PDB entry 4QLQ | X-ray diffraction, 2.40 A resolution | chains A and B of the 28 polymer chains in the assembly

[Chain A]
Protein: Proteasome subunit alpha type-2
From: Saccharomyces cerevisiae
Notes: EC 3.4.25.1
UniProt: P23639 (PSA2_YEAST); residue numbers follow UniProt; this construct covers 1-250
Sequence (250 residues; each row starts with the number of its first residue):
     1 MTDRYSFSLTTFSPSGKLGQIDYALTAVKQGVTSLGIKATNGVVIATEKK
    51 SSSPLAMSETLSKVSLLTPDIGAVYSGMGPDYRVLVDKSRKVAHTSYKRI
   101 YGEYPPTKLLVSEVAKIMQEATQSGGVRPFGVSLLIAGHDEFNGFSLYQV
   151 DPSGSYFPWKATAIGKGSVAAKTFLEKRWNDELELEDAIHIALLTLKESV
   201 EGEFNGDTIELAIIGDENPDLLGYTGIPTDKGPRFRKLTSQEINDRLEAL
Swiss-Prot annotation at these positions:
  - cross-link: K108 (Glycyl lysine isopeptide (Lys-Gly) (interchain with G-Cter in ubiquitin))

[Chain B]
Protein: Proteasome subunit alpha type-3
From: Saccharomyces cerevisiae
Notes: EC 3.4.25.1
UniProt: P23638 (PSA3_YEAST); residues 0-257 here correspond to UniProt positions 1-258 (UniProt number = residue number + 1)
Sequence (258 residues; row label = number of the first residue in the row; numbering starts at 0):
     0 MGSRRYDSRTTIFSPEGRLYQVEYALESISHAGTAIGIMASDGIVLAAER
    50 KVTSTLLEQDTSTEKLYKLNDKIAVAVAGLTADAEILINTARIHAQNYLK
   100 TYNEDIPVEILVRRLSDIKQGYTQHGGLRPFGVSFIYAGYDDRYGYQLYT
   150 SNPSGNYTGWKAISVGANTSAAQTLLQMDYKDDMKVDDAIELALKTLSKT
   200 TDSSALTYDRLEFATIRKGANDGEVYQKIFKPQEIKDILVKTGITKKDED
   250 EEADEDMK
Not modelled in the structure: 0, 245-257
Swiss-Prot annotation at these positions:
  - cross-link (Glycyl lysine isopeptide (Lys-Gly)): K99 (interchain with G-Cter in ubiquitin), K198 (interchain with G-Cter in ubiquitin), K230 (interchain with G-Cter in ubiquitin)

[How chain A and chain B interact]
Contacting residue pairs - 64 pairs, chain A then chain B:
  R4(A) - S2(B)  hydrogen bond (backbone-side chain)
  Y5(A) - S2(B)
  Y5(A) - Y5(B)
  S6(A) - G125(B)
  S6(A) - L127(B)
  F7(A) - S2(B)
  F7(A) - Y5(B)
  F7(A) - D6(B)
  F7(A) - G126(B)
  S8(A) - G126(B)  hydrogen bond (backbone-backbone)
  S8(A) - L127(B)
  S8(A) - R128(B)  hydrogen bond (side chain-backbone)
  T10(A) - R128(B)
  T11(A) - T9(B)
  T11(A) - Q20(B)
  F12(A) - Q20(B)
  F12(A) - Y23(B)
  F12(A) - R128(B)
  F12(A) - P129(B)
  F12(A) - G131(B)
  S13(A) - Y23(B)
  P14(A) - Y23(B)  hydrophobic
  P14(A) - E26(B)
  S15(A) - E26(B)
  G16(A) - Y23(B)
  G16(A) - S27(B)  hydrogen bond (backbone-side chain)
  L18(A) - L79(B)  hydrophobic
  L18(A) - R128(B)
  K38(A) - E57(B)  salt bridge
  S112(A) - E84(B)
  K116(A) - I85(B)
  Q119(A) - A81(B)
  Q119(A) - D82(B)  hydrogen bond
  Q119(A) - I85(B)
  Q119(A) - R128(B)
  T122(A) - R128(B)  hydrogen bond (backbone-side chain)
  Q123(A) - Y121(B)
  Q123(A) - L127(B)
  Q123(A) - R128(B)  hydrogen bond (side chain-backbone)
  Q123(A) - P129(B)
  Q123(A) - F130(B)
  G125(A) - L127(B)
  S153(A) - A81(B)
  G154(A) - A81(B)
  S155(A) - T80(B)
  S155(A) - A81(B)
  Y156(A) - E84(B)  hydrogen bond
  P158(A) - L56(B)
  P158(A) - E57(B)  hydrogen bond (backbone-backbone)
  P158(A) - T60(B)
  P158(A) - S61(B)
  W159(A) - S53(B)
  W159(A) - L55(B)
  W159(A) - L56(B)
  W159(A) - E57(B)
  K160(A) - T54(B)
  K160(A) - L55(B)  hydrogen bond (backbone-backbone)
  K160(A) - L56(B)  hydrogen bond (side chain-backbone)
  K160(A) - E57(B)
  A161(A) - L55(B)
  K172(A) - L55(B)
  L175(A) - L55(B)
  E176(A) - T54(B)
  E176(A) - L55(B)
Also at the interface, not in a pair above, chain A (34 interface residues in all): S124, F157, W179
Also at the interface, not in a pair above, chain B (32 interface residues in all): S7, A24, H30

[In short]
34 residues of chain A and 32 residues of chain B are in contact; the contacts include 11 hydrogen bonds and 1
salt bridge. Polar contacts include K38(A)-E57(B), R4(A)-S2(B) and S8(A)-R128(B).
Chain A is Proteasome subunit alpha type-2 and chain B is Proteasome subunit alpha type-3, both from
Saccharomyces cerevisiae; the structure, yCP in complex with tripeptidic epoxyketone inhibitor 8, was
determined by X-ray diffraction (same publication as 4QLS, 4QLT, 4QLU and 4QLV).
